Entry 5M8G (X-ray diffraction, 2.15 A resolution); this record covers chains D and E of the 6 polymer chains in the assembly.

# Chain D
Name: Tubulin beta-2B chain
Source organism: Bos taurus
Reference sequence: Q6B856 (TBB2B_BOVIN); the author numbering skips numbers that UniProt does not, so the offset changes along the chain: 1-42 = UniProt 1-42; 45-360 = UniProt 43-358; 369-455 = UniProt 359-445
Chain sequence (445 residues; each row starts with the number of its first residue; note: 10 numbers in that range are skipped by the numbering (no residue carries them; nothing is unmodelled there)):
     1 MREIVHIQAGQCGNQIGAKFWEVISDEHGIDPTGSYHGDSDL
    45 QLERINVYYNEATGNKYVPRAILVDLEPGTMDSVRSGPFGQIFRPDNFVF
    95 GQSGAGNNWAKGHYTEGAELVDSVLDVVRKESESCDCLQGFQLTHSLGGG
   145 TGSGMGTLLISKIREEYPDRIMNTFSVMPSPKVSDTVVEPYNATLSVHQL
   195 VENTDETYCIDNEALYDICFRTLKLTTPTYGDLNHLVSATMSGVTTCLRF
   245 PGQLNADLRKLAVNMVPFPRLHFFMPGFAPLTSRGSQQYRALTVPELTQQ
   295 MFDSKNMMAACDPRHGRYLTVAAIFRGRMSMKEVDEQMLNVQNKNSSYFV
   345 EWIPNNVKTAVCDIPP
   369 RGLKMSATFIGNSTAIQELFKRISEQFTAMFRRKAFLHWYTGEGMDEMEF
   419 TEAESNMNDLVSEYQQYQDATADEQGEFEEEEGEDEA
Disordered / not traced: 1, 282-284, 442-455
Curated features (UniProtKB/Swiss-Prot):
  - motif: M1 to I4 (MREI motif)
  - binding site (GTP): Q11, E71, S140, G144, T145, G146, N206, N228
  - binding site (Mg(2+)): E71
  - modified residue: S40 (Phosphoserine), T57 (Phosphothreonine), K60 (N6-acetyllysine), S174 (Phosphoserine), T287 (Phosphothreonine), T292 (Phosphothreonine), R320 (Omega-N-methylarginine), E448 (5-glutamyl polyglutamate)
  - cross-link (Glycyl lysine isopeptide (Lys-Gly)): K60 (interchain with G-Cter in ubiquitin), K326 (interchain with G-Cter in ubiquitin)
Ion coordination: Mg2+: Q11 (together with GDP)
Residues lining bound ligands:
  - 918 (5-(2-morpholin-4-yl-6-pyrrolidin-1-yl-pyrimidin-4-yl)-4-(trifluoromethyl)pyridin-2-amine): Y202, V238, C241, L248, N249, A250, K254, L255, N258, M259, T314, V315, A316, I318, N349, N350, V351, K352, A354, I378
  - GDP (guanosine-5'-diphosphate): G10, Q11, C12, Q15, I16, D69, A99, N101, S140, G142, G143, G144, T145, G146, V171, P173, V177, S178, E183, N206, L209, Y224, L227, N228
Reported in the primary citation:
  - binding site for 918: C241, M259, A316, K352

# Chain E
Name: Stathmin-4
Source organism: Rattus norvegicus
Reference sequence: P63043 (STMN4_RAT); residues 5-145 here correspond to UniProt positions 49-189 (UniProt number = residue number + 44)
Chain sequence (143 residues; each row starts with the number of its first residue):
     3 MADMEVIELNKCTSGQSFEVILKPPSFDGVPEFNASLPRRRDPSLEEIQK
    53 KLEAAEERRKYQEAELLKHLAEKREHEREVIQKAIEENNNFIKMAKEKLA
   103 QKMESNKENREAHLAAMLERLQEKDKHAEEVRKNKELKEEASR
Disordered / not traced: 3-5, 29-43, 144-145
Construct notes: initiating methionine (3); expression tag (4)
Curated features (UniProtKB/Swiss-Prot):
  - modified residue: S46 (Phosphoserine)

# Interface between chain D and chain E
Residue-residue contacts (24; chain D residue first):
  Y108(D) - H129(E)  hydrogen bond
  Y108(D) - A130(E)  hydrophobic
  Y108(D) - V133(E)  hydrophobic
  Y108(D) - R134(E)  hydrogen bond (backbone-side chain)
  A112(D) - R134(E)
  K156(D) - D127(E)  salt bridge
  R158(D) - M119(E)
  R158(D) - R122(E)
  R158(D) - L123(E)
  E159(D) - L120(E)
  E159(D) - L123(E)
  E159(D) - D127(E)
  P162(D) - L116(E)  hydrophobic
  P162(D) - M119(E)
  D163(D) - R112(E)
  Q193(D) - K126(E)
  T409(D) - K140(E)
  G410(D) - K137(E)
  E411(D) - V133(E)
  E411(D) - K137(E)  salt bridge
  G412(D) - V133(E)
  G412(D) - N136(E)  hydrogen bond (backbone-side chain)
  G412(D) - K137(E)
  E417(D) - H129(E)  salt bridge
Interface residues without a listed pair, chain D (17 interface residues in all): T109, S155, N197, M413
Interface residues without a listed pair, chain E (16 interface residues in all): Q124

# Summary
Chain D and chain E form an interface of 17 and 16 residues respectively, with 3 hydrogen bonds and 3 salt
bridges. Among the polar pairs are K156(D)-D127(E), E411(D)-K137(E) and E417(D)-H129(E). Chain D binds
compound 918 and GDP. The paper reports a binding site for 918 at C241(D), M259(D) and A316(D) among others.
Here chain D is Tubulin beta-2B chain (Bos taurus) and chain E is Stathmin-4 (Rattus norvegicus). Entry 5M8G
(Tubulin-MTD265 complex) was determined by X-ray diffraction together with 5M8D, 5JHA, 5JHB, 5M7E and 5M7G
from the same study.
